PDB entry 8WLT | electron microscopy, 4.10 A resolution (low resolution: residue-level contacts below are approximate; hydrogen-bond / salt-bridge calls are withheld) | chains AC and BD of the 213 polymer chains in the assembly

== Chain AC ==
Molecule: Flagellar basal-body rod protein FlgF
Organism: Salmonella enterica subsp. enterica serovar Typhimurium str. LT2
UniProtKB: P16323 (FLGF_SALTY); numbering as in UniProt (aligned over 1-251)
Chain sequence (251 residues; numbered 1 to 251; the number before each row is that of its first residue):
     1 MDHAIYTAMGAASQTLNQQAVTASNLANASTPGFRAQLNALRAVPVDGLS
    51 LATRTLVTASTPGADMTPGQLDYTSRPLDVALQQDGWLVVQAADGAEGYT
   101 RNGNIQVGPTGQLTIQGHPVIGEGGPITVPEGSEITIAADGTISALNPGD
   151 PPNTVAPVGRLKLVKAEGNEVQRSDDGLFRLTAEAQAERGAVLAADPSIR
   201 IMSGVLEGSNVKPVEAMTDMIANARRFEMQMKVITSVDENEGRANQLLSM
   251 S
Not modelled in the structure: 251

== Chain BD ==
Molecule: Flagellar basal-body rod protein FlgC
Organism: Salmonella enterica subsp. enterica serovar Typhimurium str. LT2
UniProtKB: P0A1I7 (FLGC_SALTY); residues 1-134 here = UniProt positions 1-134
Chain sequence (134 residues; row label = number of the first residue in the row):
     1 MALLNIFDIAGSALAAQSKRLNVAASNLANADSVTGPDGQPYRAKQVVFQ
    51 VDAAPGQATGGVKVASVIESQAPEKLVYEPGNPLADANGYVKMPNVDVVG
   101 EMVNTMSASRSYQANIEVLNTVKSMMLKTLTLGQ
Not modelled in the structure: 1

== How chain AC and chain BD interact ==
Contacting residue pairs - 70 pairs, chain AC then chain BD:
  Asp2(AC) with Ser18(BD); Asn22(BD)
  Ala4(AC) with Leu21(BD); Asn22(BD)
  Ala11(AC) with Ala29(BD)
  Ala40(AC) with Val34(BD)
  Leu41(AC) with Ser33(BD); Val34(BD)
  Arg42(AC) with Thr35(BD); Gly36(BD)
  Ala43(AC) with Asn30(BD); Thr35(BD); Gly36(BD); Pro37(BD); Tyr42(BD)
  Pro45(AC) with Pro37(BD)
  Leu51(AC) with Lys19(BD); Val64(BD); Ser66(BD); Val67(BD)
  Ala52(AC) with Lys45(BD)
  Thr53(AC) with Asn22(BD); Val23(BD); Ser26(BD); Lys45(BD); Val67(BD)
  Arg54(AC) with Asn22(BD); Ser26(BD)
  Thr55(AC) with Ser26(BD); Asn30(BD); Lys45(BD)
  Leu56(AC) with Asn30(BD)
  Val57(AC) with Asn30(BD)
  Arg226(AC) with Ala29(BD); Asp32(BD)
  Met229(AC) with Leu28(BD); Val98(BD); Met102(BD)
  Gln230(AC) with Leu28(BD); Ala29(BD)
  Lys232(AC) with Met102(BD); Thr105(BD); Met106(BD)
  Val233(AC) with Ala25(BD); Leu28(BD)
  Ser236(AC) with Leu21(BD); Thr105(BD); Ser109(BD)
  Val237(AC) with Leu21(BD)
  Glu239(AC) with Arg110(BD); Gln113(BD)
  Asn240(AC) with Leu21(BD); Ser109(BD); Tyr112(BD); Gln113(BD)
  Arg243(AC) with Gln113(BD); Ile116(BD); Glu117(BD)
  Ala244(AC) with Tyr112(BD); Ile116(BD)
  Gln246(AC) with Asn120(BD); Lys123(BD)
  Leu247(AC) with Leu14(BD); Ile116(BD); Leu119(BD); Asn120(BD); Lys123(BD)
  Ser249(AC) with Lys123(BD)
  Met250(AC) with Lys123(BD); Leu127(BD)
Interface residues without a listed pair, chain AC (32 interface residues in all): Thr7, Leu248
Interface residues without a listed pair, chain BD (37 interface residues in all): Ala65

== In short ==
32 residues of chain AC face 37 of chain BD across their interface.
Here chain AC is Flagellar basal-body rod protein FlgF and chain BD is Flagellar basal-body rod protein FlgC,
both from Salmonella enterica subsp. enterica serovar Typhimurium str. LT2. Entry 8WLT (Cryo-EM structure of
the membrane-anchored part of the flagellar motor-hook complex in the CCW state) was determined by electron
microscopy, deposited together with 8WHT, 8WIW, 8WK3, 8WK4, 8WKI, 8WKK and 11 further entries.
